Entry 5F8J (X-ray diffraction, 2.67 A resolution); this record covers chains A and C of the 3 polymer chains in the assembly.

# Chain A
Name: Genome polyprotein
Organism: Enterovirus A71
Notes: EC 2.7.7.48
UniProtKB: E5RPG2 (E5RPG2_9ENTO); residues 1-462 here correspond to UniProt positions 1732-2193 (UniProt number = residue number + 1731)
Amino-acid sequence (468 residues; row label = number of the first residue in the row):
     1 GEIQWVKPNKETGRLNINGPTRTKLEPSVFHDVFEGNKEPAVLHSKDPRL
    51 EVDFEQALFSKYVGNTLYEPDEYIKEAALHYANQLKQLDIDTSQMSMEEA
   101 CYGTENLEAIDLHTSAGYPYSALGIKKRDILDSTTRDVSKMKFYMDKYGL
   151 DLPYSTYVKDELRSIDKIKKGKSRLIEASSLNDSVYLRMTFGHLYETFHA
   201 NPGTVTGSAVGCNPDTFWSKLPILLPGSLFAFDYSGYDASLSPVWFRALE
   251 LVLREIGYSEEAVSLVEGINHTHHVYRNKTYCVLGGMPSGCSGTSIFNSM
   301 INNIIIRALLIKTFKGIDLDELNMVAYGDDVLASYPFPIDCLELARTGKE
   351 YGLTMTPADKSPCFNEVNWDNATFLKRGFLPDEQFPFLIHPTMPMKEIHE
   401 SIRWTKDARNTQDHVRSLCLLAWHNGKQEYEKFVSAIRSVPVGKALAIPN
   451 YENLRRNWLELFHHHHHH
Disordered / not traced: 463-468
Sequence notes: expression tag (463-468)
Bound ions: Mg2+ site 1: Asp233, Asp329, Asp330 (shared with A701(C), C702(C) of chain C); Mg2+ site 2: Tyr234, Asp329 (together with pyrophosphate) (shared with C702(C) of chain C); Zn2+: His271, His273, Cys282, Glu343
Residues lining bound ligands: pyrophosphate (POP): Arg163, Lys167, Arg174, Tyr234, Ser235, Gly236, Tyr237, Asp238, Asp329
What the authors report for this chain:
  - conformationally variable residues (side-chain flip): Asp233, Asp238
  - Mg2+ coordination: Asp233, Asp329, Asp330
  - binding site for the 17-nt RNA strand (chain C): Lys159
  - binding site for the 35-nt RNA strand: Ile176

# Chain C
Molecule: 17-nt RNA strand
Sequence (17 nucleotides; row label = number of the first residue in the row):
   686 UGUUCGACGAGAGAGAC
Disordered / not traced: 686-691
Bound ions: Mg2+ site 1: A701, C702 (shared with Asp233(A), Asp329(A), Asp330(A) of chain A); Mg2+ site 2: C702 (together with pyrophosphate) (shared with Tyr234(A), Asp329(A) of chain A)

# Chain A / chain C interface
Contacting residue pairs (36):
  His113(A) - A695(C)  salt bridge to the phosphate
  His113(A) - G696(C)  salt bridge to the phosphate
  Ser133(A) - G694(C)  hydrogen bond to the phosphate
  Lys159(A) - C702(C)  base contact
  Arg174(A) - C702(C)  salt bridge to the phosphate
  Asp233(A) - C702(C)  phosphate contact
  Tyr237(A) - C702(C)  phosphate contact
  Asp238(A) - C702(C)  hydrogen bond to the phosphate
  Ser289(A) - C702(C)  hydrogen bond to the sugar
  Thr294(A) - C702(C)  base contact
  Ser295(A) - A701(C)  hydrogen bond to the base
  Asn298(A) - C702(C)  hydrogen bond to the sugar
  Tyr327(A) - G700(C)  hydrogen bond to the base
  Tyr327(A) - A701(C)  hydrogen bond to the sugar
  Gly328(A) - A701(C)  sugar contact
  Asp329(A) - A701(C)  phosphate contact
  Asp329(A) - C702(C)  phosphate contact
  Asp330(A) - A701(C)  phosphate contact
  Leu375(A) - G700(C)  sugar contact
  Lys376(A) - G700(C)  salt bridge to the phosphate
  Lys376(A) - A701(C)  phosphate contact
  Arg377(A) - A699(C)  hydrogen bond to the sugar
  Arg377(A) - G700(C)  sugar contact
  Met393(A) - A699(C)  sugar contact
  Met393(A) - G700(C)  sugar contact
  Ser401(A) - G698(C)  hydrogen bond to the phosphate
  Ser401(A) - A699(C)  hydrogen bond to the phosphate
  Asn410(A) - G696(C)  sugar contact
  Asn410(A) - A697(C)  sugar contact
  Asp413(A) - G696(C)  hydrogen bond to the base
  Asp413(A) - A697(C)  sugar contact
  His414(A) - A697(C)  sugar contact
  His414(A) - G698(C)  sugar contact
  Ser417(A) - G698(C)  sugar contact
  Leu418(A) - G698(C)  sugar contact
  Leu421(A) - A699(C)  sugar contact
Other interface residues (no listed pair), chain A (28 interface residues in all): Tyr234, Glu397
Other interface residues (no listed pair), chain C (10 interface residues in all): C693

# In short
Chain A and chain C form an interface of 28 and 10 residues respectively, with 11 hydrogen bonds and 4 salt
bridges. Polar contacts include Ser295(A)-A701(C), Tyr327(A)-G700(C) and Asp413(A)-G696(C). The paper reports
a binding site for the 17-nt RNA strand (chain C) at Lys159(A); a binding site for the 35-nt RNA strand at
Ile176(A).
Here chain A is Genome polyprotein (Enterovirus A71) and chain C is a 17-nt RNA strand. Entry 5F8J
(Enterovirus 71 Polymerase Elongation Complex (C1S4 Form)) was determined by X-ray diffraction (same
publication as 5F8G, 5F8H, 5F8I, 5F8L, 5F8M and 5F8N).
